4UDK - chains E and F of the 6 polymer chains in the assembly; structure by X-ray diffraction, 1.76 A resolution.

[Chain E]
Protein: Uhgb_mp
Organism: Uncultured organism
Notes: EC 2.4.1.-
Reference sequence: D9ZDQ9 (D9ZDQ9_9ZZZZ); residue numbers follow UniProt; this construct covers 1-327
Amino-acid sequence (347 residues; row label = number of the first residue in the row; numbers below 1 keep their minus sign (Met-19 is residue -19)):
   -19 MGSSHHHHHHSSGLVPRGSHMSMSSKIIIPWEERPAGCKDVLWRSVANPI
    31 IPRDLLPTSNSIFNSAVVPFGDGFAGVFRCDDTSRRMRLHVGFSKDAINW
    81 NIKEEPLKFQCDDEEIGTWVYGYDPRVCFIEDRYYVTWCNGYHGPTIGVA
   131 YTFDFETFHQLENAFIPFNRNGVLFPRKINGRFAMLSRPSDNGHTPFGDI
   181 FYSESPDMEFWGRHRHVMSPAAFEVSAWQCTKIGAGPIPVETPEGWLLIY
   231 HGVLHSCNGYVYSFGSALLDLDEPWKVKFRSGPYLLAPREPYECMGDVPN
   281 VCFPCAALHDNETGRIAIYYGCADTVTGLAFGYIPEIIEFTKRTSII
Unresolved in the structure: -19 to 6
Differences from the reference sequence: expression tag (-19 to 0); conflict Ile7 (Val in D9ZDQ9)
Metal / ion sites: K+: His196, Val197, Trp255
Ligand contacts:
  - beta-D-mannopyranose (BMA): Phe43, Asn44, Arg59, Tyr103, Asp104, Arg150, Tyr242, Val278, Val281, Phe283, Asp304
  - 2-acetamido-2-deoxy-alpha-D-glucopyranose (NDG), molecule 1: Arg59, Asp61, Arg65, Met67, Tyr103, Arg150, Gly173, His174, Asp304
  - 2-acetamido-2-deoxy-alpha-D-glucopyranose (NDG), molecule 2: Phe203, Leu234, Cys237

[Chain F]
Protein: Uhgb_mp
Organism: Uncultured organism
Notes: EC 2.4.1.-
Reference sequence: D9ZDQ9 (D9ZDQ9_9ZZZZ); residues 1-327 here = UniProt positions 1-327
Amino-acid sequence (347 residues; each row starts with the number of its first residue; numbers below 1 keep their minus sign (Met-19 is residue -19)):
   -19 MGSSHHHHHHSSGLVPRGSHMSMSSKVIIPWEERPAGCKDVLWRSVANPI
    31 IPRDLLPTSNSIFNSAVVPFGDGFAGVFRCDDTSRRMRLHVGFSKDAINW
    81 NIKEEPLKFQCDDEEIGTWVYGYDPRVCFIEDRYYVTWCNGYHGPTIGVA
   131 YTFDFETFHQLENAFIPFNRNGVLFPRKINGRFAMLSRPSDNGHTPFGDI
   181 FYSESPDMEFWGRHRHVMSPAAFEVSAWQCTKIGAGPIPVETPEGWLLIY
   231 HGVLHSCNGYVYSFGSALLDLDEPWKVKFRSGPYLLAPREPYECMGDVPN
   281 VCFPCAALHDNETGRIAIYYGCADTVTGLAFGYIPEIIEFTKRTSII
Unresolved in the structure: -19 to 7
Differences from the reference sequence: expression tag (-19 to 0)
Metal / ion sites: K+: His196, Val197, Trp255
Ligand contacts:
  - beta-D-mannopyranose (BMA): Phe43, Asn44, Arg59, Tyr103, Asp104, Tyr242, Val278, Val281, Phe283, Asp304
  - 2-acetamido-2-deoxy-alpha-D-glucopyranose (NDG), molecule 1: Arg59, Asp61, Arg65, Met67, Tyr103, Arg150, Gly173, His174, Asp304
  - 2-acetamido-2-deoxy-alpha-D-glucopyranose (NDG), molecule 2: Phe203, Ala207, Leu234, Cys237
From the paper describing this entry:
  - catalytic residues: Asp104
  - mutagenesis - D104N: abolished catalytic activity (citing earlier work)
  - binding site for phosphate ion: Arg150, Asn151, Arg168, Lys212, His231, Tyr242
  - binding site for 2-acetamido-2-deoxy-alpha-D-glucopyranose: Arg59, Met67, Tyr103, His174, Phe203, Ala207, Lys212, His235, Tyr242, Asp304
  - binding site for beta-D-mannopyranose: Asp104, Asp304
  - specificity-determining residues: Arg65, Met67, Gly121 to Pro125, Phe203
  - mutagenesis - Y103E: decreased stability (citing earlier work)

[How chain E and chain F interact]
Residue-residue contacts (30):
  Phe203(E) with Met67(F), hydrophobic
  Glu204(E) with Arg66(F)
  Val205(E) with Arg66(F)
  Ser206(E) with Ser64(F)
  Ala207(E) with Ser64(F), hydrogen bond (backbone-backbone); Arg65(F)
  Trp208(E) with Thr63(F); Ser64(F); Arg65(F)
  Leu234(E) with Arg65(F)
  His235(E) with His174(F), hydrogen bond (backbone-side chain)
  Ser236(E) with His174(F)
  Cys237(E) with His174(F); Tyr240(F), hydrophobic; Val278(F), hydrophobic
  Asn238(E) with Gly239(F); Tyr240(F), hydrogen bond (side chain-backbone); Val278(F); Pro279(F), hydrogen bond (side chain-backbone)
  Val241(E) with Asp277(F)
  Gly262(E) with Ser64(F), hydrogen bond (backbone-side chain)
  Pro263(E) with Thr63(F); Ser64(F)
  Tyr264(E) with Asn40(F), hydrogen bond; Thr63(F), hydrogen bond (backbone-backbone)
  Pro271(E) with Met275(F), hydrophobic
  Cys274(E) with Met275(F), hydrophobic
  Met275(E) with Met275(F), hydrophobic
  Asn280(E) with Gly276(F), hydrogen bond (side chain-backbone); Asp277(F)
Other interface residues (no listed pair), chain E (21 interface residues in all): Pro268, Arg269
Other interface residues (no listed pair), chain F (19 interface residues in all): Arg33, Val100, Tyr101, Asn238, Tyr242

[In short]
Chain E and chain F form an interface of 21 and 19 residues respectively; the contacts include 8 hydrogen
bonds. Polar contacts include His235(E)-His174(F), Asn238(E)-Tyr240(F) and Asn238(E)-Pro279(F). One
2-acetamido-2-deoxy-alpha-D-glucopyranose molecule is bound between chain E and chain F. The paper reports the
catalytic residue Asp104(F); D104N of chain F abolishes catalytic activity.
Here chain E is Uhgb_mp and chain F is Uhgb_mp, both from Uncultured organism. Entry 4UDK (Crystal structure
of b-1,4-mannopyranosyl-chitobiose phosphorylase at 1.76 Angstrom from unknown human gut bacteria (Uhgb_MP) in
complex ...) was determined by X-ray diffraction, deposited together with 4UDG, 4UDI and 4UDJ.
